Entry 4CIS (X-ray diffraction, 2.05 A resolution); this record covers chains A and C of the 4 polymer chains in the assembly.

Chain A:
Name: Formamidopyrimidin DNA glycosylase
From: Lactococcus lactis subsp. cremoris
Notes: EC 3.2.2.23
UniProt: Q031W6 (Q031W6_LACLS); residues 0-271 here correspond to UniProt positions 1-272 (UniProt number = residue number + 1)
Chain sequence (283 residues; numbered 0 to 282; the number before each row is that of its first residue; numbering starts at 0):
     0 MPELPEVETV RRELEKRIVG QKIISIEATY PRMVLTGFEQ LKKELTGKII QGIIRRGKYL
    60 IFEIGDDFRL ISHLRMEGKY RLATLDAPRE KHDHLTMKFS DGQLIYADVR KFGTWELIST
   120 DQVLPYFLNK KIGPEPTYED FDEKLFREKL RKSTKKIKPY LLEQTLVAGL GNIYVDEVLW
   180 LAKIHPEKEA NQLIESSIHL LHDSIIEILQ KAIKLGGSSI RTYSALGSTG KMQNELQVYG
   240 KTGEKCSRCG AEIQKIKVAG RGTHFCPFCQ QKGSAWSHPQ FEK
Disordered / not traced: 0, 220-227, 272-282
Sequence notes: expression tag (272-282); conflict Ile-53 (Leu54 in Q031W6), Leu-123 (Ile124 in Q031W6), Ile-193 (Thr194 in Q031W6), Phe-267 (Val268 in Q031W6)
Metal / ion sites: Zn2+: Cys-245, Cys-248, Cys-265, Cys-268

Chain C:
Molecule: 14-nt DNA strand
Sequence (14 nucleotides; row label = number of the first residue in the row):
     1 GCGAGAAACA AAGA

How chain A and chain C interact:
Contacting residue pairs - 6 pairs, chain A then chain C:
  Arg-74(A) / DA14(C)  base contact
  Phe-111(A) / DA14(C)  stacking on the base
  Asn-128(A) / DG5(C)  phosphate contact
  Lys-130(A) / DG5(C)  salt bridge to the phosphate
  Lys-130(A) / DA6(C)  phosphate contact
  Thr-153(A) / DC9(C)  phosphate contact
Interface residues without a listed pair, chain A (6 interface residues in all): Lys-154
Interface residues without a listed pair, chain C (5 interface residues in all): DA7

Summary:
The interface between chain A and chain C involves 6 residues on one side and 5 on the other; the contacts
include 1 salt bridge and 1 aromatic stacking contact. Its one salt-bridged contact is Lys-130(A)/DG5(C).
Chain A is Formamidopyrimidin DNA glycosylase (Lactococcus lactis subsp. cremoris) and chain C is a 14-nt DNA
strand; the structure, Structure of MutM in complex with carbocyclic 8-oxo-G containing DNA, was determined by
X-ray diffraction.
